3QXA - chains A and B of the 3 polymer chains in the assembly; structure by X-ray diffraction, 2.71 A resolution.

# Chain A
Name: HLA class II histocompatibility antigen, DR alpha chain
From: Homo sapiens
UniProtKB: P01903 (DRA_HUMAN); residues 1-182 here correspond to UniProt positions 26-207 (UniProt number = residue number + 25)
Amino-acid sequence (182 residues; each row starts with the number of its first residue):
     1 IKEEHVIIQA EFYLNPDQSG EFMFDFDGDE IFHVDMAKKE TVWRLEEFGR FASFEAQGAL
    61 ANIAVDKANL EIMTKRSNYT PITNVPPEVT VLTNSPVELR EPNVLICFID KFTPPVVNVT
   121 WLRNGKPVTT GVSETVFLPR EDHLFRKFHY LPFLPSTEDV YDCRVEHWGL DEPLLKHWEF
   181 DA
Not modelled in the structure: 1-3
Cystine bridges: Cys107-Cys163
Curated features (UniProtKB/Swiss-Prot):
  - region: Glu179 to Ala182 (Connecting peptide)
  - site: Gln9 (Self- and pathogen-derived peptide antigen), Gly49 (Self-peptide antigen), Phe51 (Self- and pathogen-derived peptide antigen), Ala52 (Self-peptide antigen), Ser53 (Self- and pathogen-derived peptide antigen), Glu55 (Pathogen-derived peptide antigen), Asn62 (Self- and pathogen-derived peptide antigen), Asn69 (Pathogen-derived peptide antigen), Arg76 (Self- and pathogen-derived peptide antigen)
  - glycosylation (N-linked (GlcNAc...) asparagine): Asn78, Asn118
Reported in the primary citation:
  - mutagenesis - F54C (9.5-fold): decreased binding to HLA class II histocompatibility antigen gamma chain peptide
  - mutagenesis - S53A (1.9-fold): increased binding to HLA class II histocompatibility antigen gamma chain peptide
  - mutagenesis - F54C: decreased stability

# Chain B
Name: HLA class II histocompatibility antigen, DRB1-1 beta chain
From: Homo sapiens
UniProtKB: P04229 (2B11_HUMAN); residues 1-190 here correspond to UniProt positions 30-219 (UniProt number = residue number + 29)
Amino-acid sequence (190 residues; row label = number of the first residue in the row):
     1 GDTRPRFLWQ LKFECHFFNG TERVRLLERC IYNQEESVRF DSDVGEYRAV TELGRPDAEY
    61 WNSQKDLLEQ RRAAVDTYCR HNYGVGESFT VQRRVEPKVT VYPSKTQPLQ HHNLLVCSVS
   121 GFYPGSIEVR WFRNGQEEKA GVVSTGLIQN GDWTFQTLVM LETVPRSGEV YTCQVEHPSV
   181 TSPLTVEWRA
Cystine bridges: Cys15-Cys79, Cys117-Cys173

# Chain A / chain B interface
Residue-residue contacts - 111 pairs, chain A then chain B:
  Glu4(A) - His16(B)  salt bridge
  Glu4(A) - Phe17(B)
  Glu4(A) - Phe18(B)
  His5(A) - Cys15(B)
  His5(A) - His16(B)
  His5(A) - Phe17(B)  hydrogen bond (backbone-backbone)
  Val6(A) - Cys15(B)
  Val6(A) - His16(B)
  Ile7(A) - Phe13(B)
  Ile7(A) - Glu14(B)
  Ile7(A) - Cys15(B)  hydrogen bond (backbone-backbone)
  Ile7(A) - Phe17(B)  hydrophobic
  Ile7(A) - Tyr83(B)  hydrophobic
  Ile8(A) - Phe13(B)
  Ile8(A) - Glu14(B)
  Gln9(A) - Leu11(B)
  Gln9(A) - Lys12(B)
  Gln9(A) - Phe13(B)  hydrogen bond (backbone-backbone)
  Gln9(A) - Tyr78(B)  hydrogen bond
  Ala10(A) - Leu11(B)
  Glu11(A) - Gln10(B)
  Glu11(A) - Leu11(B)  hydrogen bond (backbone-backbone)
  Phe12(A) - Leu8(B)  hydrophobic
  Phe12(A) - Trp9(B)
  Phe12(A) - Gln10(B)
  Tyr13(A) - Phe7(B)
  Tyr13(A) - Leu8(B)
  Tyr13(A) - Trp9(B)  hydrogen bond (backbone-backbone)
  Leu14(A) - Arg6(B)
  Leu14(A) - Phe7(B)
  Asn15(A) - Arg6(B)
  Asn15(A) - Phe7(B)  hydrogen bond (backbone-backbone)
  Pro16(A) - Arg4(B)
  Pro16(A) - Pro5(B)
  Pro16(A) - Arg6(B)
  Asp17(A) - Arg6(B)  salt bridge
  Phe24(A) - Asn82(B)
  Phe26(A) - Thr90(B)
  Phe26(A) - Val91(B)  hydrophobic
  Phe26(A) - Tyr123(B)
  Phe26(A) - Trp153(B)  hydrophobic
  Gly28(A) - Gln149(B)  hydrogen bond (backbone-side chain)
  Asp29(A) - Tyr123(B)
  Asp29(A) - Gln149(B)  hydrogen bond
  Asp29(A) - Trp153(B)  hydrogen bond (side chain-backbone)
  Glu30(A) - Trp153(B)  hydrogen bond (backbone-side chain)
  Ile31(A) - Trp153(B)  hydrophobic
  Arg44(A) - Gly151(B)  hydrogen bond (side chain-backbone)
  Arg44(A) - Asp152(B)
  Arg44(A) - Trp153(B)
  Leu45(A) - Arg93(B)
  Leu45(A) - Trp153(B)  hydrophobic
  Glu47(A) - Arg93(B)  salt bridge
  Phe48(A) - Phe89(B)  hydrophobic
  Phe48(A) - Trp153(B)
  Phe51(A) - Phe89(B)  hydrophobic
  Ala52(A) - Val85(B)  hydrophobic
  Ala52(A) - Phe89(B)  hydrophobic
  Asp66(A) - Trp9(B)
  Asp66(A) - Leu11(B)
  Leu70(A) - Phe7(B)
  Leu70(A) - Leu8(B)
  Leu70(A) - Trp9(B)  hydrophobic
  Met73(A) - Trp9(B)  hydrophobic
  Met73(A) - Tyr32(B)  hydrophobic
  Met73(A) - Leu53(B)  hydrophobic
  Met73(A) - Asp57(B)
  Thr74(A) - Phe7(B)
  Thr74(A) - Tyr32(B)
  Arg76(A) - Leu53(B)  hydrogen bond (side chain-backbone)
  Arg76(A) - Pro56(B)
  Arg76(A) - Asp57(B)  salt bridge
  Ser77(A) - Tyr32(B)  hydrogen bond
  Tyr79(A) - Phe7(B)
  Thr80(A) - Phe7(B)
  Thr80(A) - Tyr32(B)  hydrogen bond (backbone-side chain)
  Thr80(A) - Asn33(B)  hydrogen bond (backbone-side chain)
  Pro81(A) - Pro5(B)  hydrophobic
  Pro81(A) - Arg6(B)
  Pro81(A) - Phe7(B)  hydrophobic
  Pro81(A) - Asn33(B)
  Ile82(A) - Arg6(B)  hydrogen bond (backbone-backbone)
  Ile82(A) - Leu8(B)  hydrophobic
  Ile82(A) - Asn33(B)
  Val85(A) - Gln34(B)
  Leu92(A) - Ile148(B)  hydrophobic
  Leu92(A) - Gln156(B)
  Thr93(A) - Gln156(B)  hydrogen bond (backbone-side chain)
  Asn94(A) - Gln156(B)
  Pro96(A) - Lys98(B)
  Pro96(A) - Ser118(B)
  Ile106(A) - Asn150(B)
  Thr113(A) - Leu8(B)
  Pro139(A) - Lys12(B)
  Arg140(A) - Lys12(B)  hydrogen bond (backbone-side chain)
  Asp142(A) - Gln34(B)
  His143(A) - Gln10(B)
  His143(A) - Lys12(B)  hydrogen bond
  His143(A) - Arg29(B)  hydrogen bond
  His143(A) - Ile31(B)
  Leu144(A) - Gln34(B)
  Phe145(A) - Leu8(B)  hydrophobic
  Phe145(A) - Gln10(B)
  Arg146(A) - Gln149(B)  hydrogen bond
  Phe148(A) - Gln149(B)
  Phe148(A) - Asn150(B)
  Phe148(A) - Gly151(B)
  Tyr150(A) - Asn150(B)  hydrogen bond (side chain-backbone)
  Tyr150(A) - Gly151(B)  hydrogen bond (side chain-backbone)
  Tyr150(A) - Asp152(B)
  Trp168(A) - Arg6(B)
Other interface residues (no listed pair), chain A (59 interface residues in all): Asn69, Ser95, Pro114, Pro115, Thr135, Glu141
Other interface residues (no listed pair), chain B (45 interface residues in all): Glu36, Gly54, Ser120, Phe155
Interface features reported in the paper:
  - residue pairs: Phe48(A)-Trp153(B)

# In short
59 residues of chain A face 45 of chain B across their interface, with 24 hydrogen bonds and 4 salt bridges.
Polar contacts include Glu4(A)-His16(B), Asp17(A)-Arg6(B) and Glu47(A)-Arg93(B). The authors report a contact
between Phe48(A) and Trp153(B). The paper reports that F54C of chain A reduces binding to HLA class II
histocompatibility antigen gamma chain peptide; S53A of chain A increases binding to HLA class II
histocompatibility antigen gamma chain peptide.
Chain A is HLA class II histocompatibility antigen, DR alpha chain and chain B is HLA class II
histocompatibility antigen, DRB1-1 beta chain, both from Homo sapiens; the structure, HLA-DR1 bound with CLIP
peptide, was determined by X-ray diffraction (same publication as 3QXD).
